PDB entry 7O6J | X-ray diffraction, 1.40 A resolution | chains A and P

Chain A:
Molecule: 14-3-3 protein sigma
Source organism: Homo sapiens
UniProt: P31947 (1433S_HUMAN); numbering as in UniProt (aligned over 1-231)
Sequence (236 residues; row label = number of the first residue in the row; numbers below 1 keep their minus sign (Gly-4 is residue -4)):
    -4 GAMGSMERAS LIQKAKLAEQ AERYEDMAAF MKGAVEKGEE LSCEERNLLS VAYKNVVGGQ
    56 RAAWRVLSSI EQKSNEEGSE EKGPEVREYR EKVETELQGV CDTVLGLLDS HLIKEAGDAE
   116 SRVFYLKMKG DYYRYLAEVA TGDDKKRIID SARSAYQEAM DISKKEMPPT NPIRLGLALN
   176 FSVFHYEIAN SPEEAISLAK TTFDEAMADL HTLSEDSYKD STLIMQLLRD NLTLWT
Not modelled in the structure: -4 to -3, 70-77
Glycans and other covalent adducts: (5-methanoyl-2-nitro-phenyl) 2-(3-methoxyphenyl)ethanoate (V48) linked to Glu20, Lys87, Lys122, Lys195
Modified / non-standard residues: Cys38 (S-hydroxycysteine; CSO)
Differences from the reference sequence: expression tag (-4 to 0)
Ligand contacts:
  - V48 ((5-methanoyl-2-nitro-phenyl) 2-(3-methoxyphenyl)ethanoate), molecule 1: Met-2, Asp21, Ala24, Phe25
  - V48, molecule 2: Pro167, Ile168, Gly171, Ile219
  - V48, molecule 3: Phe198, Arg224, Leu227, Thr228, Leu229, Thr231
UniProt features mapped onto this chain:
  - site (Interaction with phosphoserine on interacting protein): Arg56, Arg129
  - modified residue (Phosphoserine): Ser5, Ser74
What the authors report for this chain:
  - binding site for V48: Lys122

Chain P:
Molecule: Transcription factor p65
UniProt: Q04206 (TF65_HUMAN); numbering as in UniProt (aligned over 39-51)
Sequence (13 residues; row label = number of the first residue in the row):
    39 EGRSAGSIPG RRS
Not modelled in the structure: 39-42
Modified / non-standard residues: Ser45 (phosphoserine; SEP)
Differences from the reference sequence: variant Arg49 (Glu in Q04206)
Ligand contacts: V48 ((5-methanoyl-2-nitro-phenyl) 2-(3-methoxyphenyl)ethanoate): Ile46, Pro47, Gly48, Arg49, Arg50
What the authors report for this chain:
  - post-translational modification sites: Ser45

How chain A and chain P interact:
Contacting residue pairs (29):
  Glu14(A) - Arg50(P)
  Glu14(A) - Ser51(P)  hydrogen bond
  Tyr19(A) - Arg49(P)
  Val46(A) - Gly48(P)
  Val46(A) - Arg49(P)
  Val46(A) - Arg50(P)
  Val46(A) - Ser51(P)
  Lys49(A) - Gly48(P)
  Asn50(A) - Arg49(P)  hydrogen bond (side chain-backbone)
  Gly53(A) - Arg49(P)
  Gly54(A) - Arg49(P)
  Arg56(A) - Ser45(P)
  Lys122(A) - Ile46(P)
  Arg129(A) - Ser45(P)
  Tyr130(A) - Ser45(P)
  Gly171(A) - Ile46(P)
  Leu174(A) - Gly44(P)
  Leu174(A) - Ser45(P)
  Leu174(A) - Ile46(P)
  Asn175(A) - Ser45(P)
  Asn175(A) - Ile46(P)  hydrogen bond (side chain-backbone)
  Val178(A) - Gly44(P)
  Val178(A) - Ser45(P)
  Glu182(A) - Ala43(P)  hydrogen bond (side chain-backbone)
  Leu222(A) - Pro47(P)
  Asn226(A) - Ala43(P)
  Asn226(A) - Gly44(P)  hydrogen bond (side chain-backbone)
  Leu229(A) - Ala43(P)  hydrophobic
  Trp230(A) - Ala43(P)
Also at the interface, not in a pair above, chain A (24 interface residues in all): Asn42, Leu43, Ser45, Ile219

Overview:
Chain A and chain P form an interface of 24 and 9 residues respectively, with 5 hydrogen bonds. Among the
polar pairs are Glu14(A)-Ser51(P), Asn50(A)-Arg49(P) and Asn175(A)-Ile46(P). Chain P binds compound V48.
Covalently linked compound V48: at Glu20(A), Lys122(A) and Lys195(A). From the paper: a binding site for V48
at Lys122(A); a modification site at Ser45(P).
Chain A is 14-3-3 protein sigma (Homo sapiens) and chain P is Transcription factor p65; the structure, 14-3-3
sigma with RelA/p65 binding site pS45 and covalently bound TCF521-083, was determined by X-ray diffraction
(same publication as 7BI3, 7BIQ, 7BIW, 7BIY, 7BJB, 7BJF and 54 further entries).
